Entry 7PI9 (electron microscopy, 6.30 A resolution (low resolution: residue-level contacts below are approximate; hydrogen-bond / salt-bridge calls are withheld)); this record covers chains L and 5 of the 55 polymer chains in the assembly.

== Chain L ==
Molecule: 30S ribosomal protein S13
Organism: Mycoplasma pneumoniae M129
UniProt: Q50297 (RS13_MYCPN); residues 1-124 here = UniProt positions 1-124
Sequence (124 residues; row label = number of the first residue in the row):
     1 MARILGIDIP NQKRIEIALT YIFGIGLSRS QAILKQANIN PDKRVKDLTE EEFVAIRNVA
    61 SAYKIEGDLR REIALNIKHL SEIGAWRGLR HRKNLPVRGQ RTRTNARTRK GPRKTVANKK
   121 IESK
Not modelled in the structure: 1-4, 123-124

== Chain 5 ==
Molecule: 16S ribosomal RNA
Organism: Mycoplasma pneumoniae M129
Sequence (1520 nucleotides; each row starts with the number of its first residue):
     1 UUUUUCUGAG AGUUUGAUCC UGGCUCAGGA UUAACGCUGG CGGCAUGCCU AAUACAUGCA
    61 AGUCGAUCGA AAGUAGUAAU ACUUUAGAGG CGAACGGGUG AGUAACACGU AUCCAAUCUA
   121 CCUUAUAAUG GGGGAUAACU AGUUGAAAGA CUAGCUAAUA CCGCAUAAGA ACUUUGGUUC
   181 GCAUGAAUCA AAGUUGAAAG GACCUGCAAG GGUUCGUUAU UUGAUGAGGG UGCGCCAUAU
   241 CAGCUAGUUG GUGGGGUAAC GGCCUACCAA GGCAAUGACG UGUAGCUAUG CUGAGAAGUA
   301 GAAUAGCCAC AAUGGGACUG AGACACGGCC CAUACUCCUA CGGGAGGCAG CAGUAGGGAA
   361 UUUUUCACAA UGAGCGAAAG CUUGAUGGAG CAAUGCCGCG UGAACGAUGA AGGUCUUUAA
   421 GAUUGUAAAG UUCUUUUAUU UGGGAAGAAU GACUUUAGCA GGUAAUGGCU AGAGUUUGAC
   481 UGUACCAUUU UGAAUAAGUG ACGACUAACU AUGUGCCAGC AGUCGCGGUA AUACAUAGGU
   541 CGCAAGCGUU AUCCGGAUUU AUUGGGCGUA AAGCAAGCGC AGGCGGAUUG AAAAGUCUGG
   601 UGUUAAAGGC AGCUGCUUAA CAGUUGUAUG CAUUGGAAAC UAUUAAUCUA GAGUGUGGUA
   661 GGGAGUUUUG GAAUUUCAUG UGGAGCGGUG AAAUGCGUAG AUAUAUGAAG GAACACCAGU
   721 GGCGAAGGCG AAAACUUAGG CCAUUACUGA CGCUUAGGCU UGAAAGUGUG GGGAGCAAAU
   781 AGGAUUAGAU ACCCUAGUAG UCCACACCGU AAACGAUAGA UACUAGCUGU CGGGGCGAUC
   841 CCCUCGGUAG UGAAGUUAAC ACAUUAAGUA UCUCGCCUGG GUAGUACAUU CGCAAGAAUG
   901 AAACUCAAAC GGAAUUGACG GGGACCCGCA CAAGUGGUGG AGCAUGUUGC UUAAUUCGAC
   961 GGUACACGAA AAACCUUACC UAGACUUGAC AUCCUUGGCA AAGUUAUGGA AACAUAAUGG
  1021 AGGUUAACCG AGUGACAGGU GGUGCAUGGU UGUCGUCAGC UCGUGUCGUG AGAUGUUGGG
  1081 UUAAGUCCCG CAACGAGCGC AACCCUUAUC GUUAGUUACA UUGUCUAGCG AGACUGCUAA
  1141 UGCAAAUUGG AGGAAGGAAG GGAUGACGUC AAAUCAUCAU GCCCCUUAUG UCUAGGGCUG
  1201 CAAACGUGCU ACAAUGGCCA AUACAAACAG UCGCCAGCUU GUAAAAGUGA GCAAAUCUGU
  1261 AAAGUUGGUC UCAGUUCGGA UUGAGGGCUG CAAUUCGUCC UCAUGAAGUC GGAAUCACUA
  1321 GUAAUCGCGA AUCAGCUAUG UCGCGGUGAA UACGUUCUCG GGUCUUGUAC ACACCGCCCG
  1381 UCAAACUAUG AAAGCUGGUA AUAUUUAAAA ACGUGUUGCU AACCAUUAGG AAGCGCAUGU
  1441 CAAGGAUAGC ACCGGUGAUU GGAGUUAAGU CGUAACAAGG UACCCCUACG AGAACGUGGG
  1501 GGUGGAUCAC CUCCUUUCUA
Not modelled in the structure: 1-4, 181-184, 1020-1027, 1510-1520

== Chain L / chain 5 interface ==
Pairs across the interface - 86 pairs, chain L then chain 5:
  Lys-13(L) / U1271(5)
  Lys-13(L) / U1275(5)
  Lys-13(L) / U1276(5)
  Arg-14(L) / U1269(5)
  Arg-14(L) / U1276(5)
  Ile-17(L) / U1276(5)
  Tyr-21(L) / U1276(5)
  Ile-22(L) / U1304(5)
  Phe-23(L) / U1304(5)
  Gly-24(L) / A1303(5)
  Gly-24(L) / U1304(5)
  Ile-25(L) / A1303(5)
  Ile-25(L) / U1304(5)
  Gly-26(L) / A1303(5)
  Gly-26(L) / U1304(5)
  Leu-27(L) / A1303(5)
  Ser-28(L) / C1302(5)
  Ser-28(L) / A1303(5)
  Arg-29(L) / A1303(5)
  Lys-43(L) / U1269(5)
  Lys-43(L) / C1270(5)
  Arg-44(L) / C1270(5)
  Arg-44(L) / U1271(5)
  Tyr-63(L) / C1302(5)
  Ile-73(L) / G1283(5)
  Asn-76(L) / G1283(5)
  Ile-77(L) / G1283(5)
  Leu-80(L) / G1283(5)
  Trp-86(L) / U1295(5)
  Trp-86(L) / C1296(5)
  Arg-87(L) / G1283(5)
  Arg-87(L) / A1284(5)
  Arg-90(L) / G1200(5)
  Arg-90(L) / C1201(5)
  His-91(L) / U1282(5)
  His-91(L) / G1283(5)
  Leu-95(L) / C1201(5)
  Pro-96(L) / U1282(5)
  Val-97(L) / U1282(5)
  Val-97(L) / G1283(5)
  Arg-98(L) / U1282(5)
  Arg-98(L) / G1283(5)
  Arg-98(L) / G1297(5)
  Gly-99(L) / U1199(5)
  Gly-99(L) / C1296(5)
  Gln-100(L) / A944(5)
  Gln-100(L) / U1281(5)
  Arg-101(L) / U945(5)
  Arg-101(L) / G946(5)
  Arg-101(L) / U947(5)
  Arg-101(L) / U1199(5)
  Arg-101(L) / G1200(5)
  Thr-102(L) / G1200(5)
  Thr-102(L) / C1201(5)
  Arg-103(L) / U947(5)
  Arg-103(L) / U1199(5)
  Arg-103(L) / G1200(5)
  Arg-103(L) / A1203(5)
  Thr-104(L) / A1204(5)
  Thr-104(L) / C1205(5)
  Asn-105(L) / C943(5)
  Asn-105(L) / A944(5)
  Ala-106(L) / C943(5)
  Arg-107(L) / G942(5)
  Arg-107(L) / C943(5)
  Arg-107(L) / A1203(5)
  Arg-107(L) / A1204(5)
  Thr-108(L) / G942(5)
  Thr-108(L) / C943(5)
  Thr-108(L) / A1306(5)
  Arg-109(L) / U1281(5)
  Arg-109(L) / U1282(5)
  Lys-110(L) / A1202(5)
  Lys-110(L) / A1203(5)
  Pro-112(L) / A1203(5)
  Arg-113(L) / A941(5)
  Arg-113(L) / G942(5)
  Arg-113(L) / A1203(5)
  Arg-113(L) / A1204(5)
  Lys-114(L) / A1202(5)
  Lys-114(L) / A1203(5)
  Thr-115(L) / A1202(5)
  Thr-115(L) / A1203(5)
  Ala-117(L) / A1202(5)
  Lys-119(L) / G949(5)
  Lys-119(L) / C950(5)
Other interface residues (no listed pair), chain L (47 interface residues in all): Thr-20, Asn-118
Other interface residues (no listed pair), chain 5 (35 interface residues in all): U948, A1280, G1305

== Overview ==
47 residues of chain L face 35 of chain 5 across their interface.
Chain L is 30S ribosomal protein S13 and chain 5 is 16S ribosomal RNA, both from Mycoplasma pneumoniae M129;
the structure, 70S ribosome with EF-Tu-tRNA and P-site tRNA in spectinomycin-treated Mycoplasma pneumoniae
cells, was determined by electron microscopy together with 7OOC, 7OOD, 7P6Z, 7PAH, 7PAI, 7PAJ and 23 further
entries from the same study.
